PDB entry 6DMG | X-ray diffraction, 2.20 A resolution | chain A

Chain A:
Molecule: Mitogen-activated protein kinase 1
From: Homo sapiens
Notes: EC 2.7.11.24
Reference sequence: P28482 (MK01_HUMAN); residues 9-355 here correspond to UniProt positions 11-357 (UniProt number = residue number + 2)
Chain sequence (347 residues; each row starts with the number of its first residue):
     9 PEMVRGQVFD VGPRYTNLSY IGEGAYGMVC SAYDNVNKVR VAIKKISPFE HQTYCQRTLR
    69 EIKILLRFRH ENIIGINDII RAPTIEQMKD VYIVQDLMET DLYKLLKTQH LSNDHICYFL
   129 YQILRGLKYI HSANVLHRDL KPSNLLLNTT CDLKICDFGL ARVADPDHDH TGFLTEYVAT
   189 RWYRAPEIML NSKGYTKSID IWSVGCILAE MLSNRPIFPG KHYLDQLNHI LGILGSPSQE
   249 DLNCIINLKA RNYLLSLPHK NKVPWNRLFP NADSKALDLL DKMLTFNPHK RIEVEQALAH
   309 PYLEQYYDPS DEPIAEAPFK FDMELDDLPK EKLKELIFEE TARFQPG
Modified / non-standard residues: Cys-159 (s,S-(2-hydroxyethyl)thiocysteine; CME)
Residues lining bound ligands: EK6 (ethyl N-{2-chloro-4-[5-(5-{[(1S)-1-(3-chloro-4-fluorophenyl)-2-hydroxyethyl]carbamoyl}-1H-pyrrol-3-yl)-1H-pyrazol-4-yl]benzyl}glycinate): Ile-29, Gly-30, Glu-31, Gly-32, Ala-33, Tyr-34, Gly-35, Met-36, Val-37, Ala-50, Lys-52, Glu-69, Ile-82, Gln-103, Asp-104, Leu-105, Met-106, Asp-109, Tyr-111, Ser-151, Asn-152, Leu-154, Cys-164, Asp-165
UniProt features mapped onto this chain:
  - DNA-binding region: Lys-257 to Arg-275
  - motif: Thr-183 to Tyr-185 (TXY), Asp-316 to Glu-320 (Cytoplasmic retention motif), Ala-325 to Met-331 (Nuclear translocation motif)
  - active site: Asp-147 (Proton acceptor)
  - binding site (ATP): Ile-29 to Val-37, Lys-52
  - modified residue: Ser-27 (Phosphoserine), Thr-183 (Phosphothreonine), Tyr-185 (Phosphotyrosine), Thr-188 (Phosphothreonine), Ser-244 (Phosphoserine), Ser-246 (Phosphoserine), Ser-282 (Phosphoserine)

Overview:
Ligands of chain A: compound EK6. UniProt lists active-site residue Asp-147 and 10 ATP-binding residues.
Chain A is Mitogen-activated protein kinase 1 (Homo sapiens); the structure, A multiconformer ligand model of
EK6 bound to ERK2, was determined by X-ray diffraction (same publication as 6DMH, 6DMI, 6DMJ, 6DMK and 6DML).
